6E0C - chains H and I of the 12 polymer chains in the assembly; structure by electron microscopy, 2.63 A resolution.

# Chain H
Molecule: Histone H2B type 1-J
Organism: Homo sapiens
Reference sequence: P06899 (H2B1J_HUMAN); residues 0-125 here correspond to UniProt positions 1-126 (UniProt number = residue number + 1)
Chain sequence (126 residues; each row starts with the number of its first residue; numbering starts at 0):
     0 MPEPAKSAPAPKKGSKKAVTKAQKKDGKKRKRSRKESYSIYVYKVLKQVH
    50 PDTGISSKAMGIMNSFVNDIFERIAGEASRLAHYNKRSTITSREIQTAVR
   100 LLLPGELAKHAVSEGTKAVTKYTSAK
Disordered / not traced: 0-30, 125
Swiss-Prot annotation at these positions:
  - modified residue: Pro-1 (N-acetylproline), Glu-2 (ADP-ribosyl glutamic acid), Lys-5 (N6-(2-hydroxyisobutyryl)lysine), Ser-6 (ADP-ribosylserine), Lys-11 (N6-(beta-hydroxybutyryl)lysine), Lys-12 (N6-(2-hydroxyisobutyryl)lysine), Ser-14 (Phosphoserine), Lys-15 (N6-acetyllysine), Lys-16 (N6-(beta-hydroxybutyryl)lysine), Lys-20 (N6-(2-hydroxyisobutyryl)lysine), Lys-23 (N6-(2-hydroxyisobutyryl)lysine), Lys-24 (N6-(2-hydroxyisobutyryl)lysine), Lys-34 (N6-(2-hydroxyisobutyryl)lysine), Glu-35 (PolyADP-ribosyl glutamic acid), Ser-36 (Phosphoserine), Lys-43 (N6-(2-hydroxyisobutyryl)lysine), Lys-46 (N6-(2-hydroxyisobutyryl)lysine), Lys-57 (N6,N6-dimethyllysine), Arg-79 (Dimethylated arginine), Lys-85 (N6,N6,N6-trimethyllysine) and 6 more in UniProt
  - glycosylation: Ser-112 (O-linked (GlcNAc) serine)
  - cross-link (Glycyl lysine isopeptide (Lys-Gly)): Lys-5 (interchain with G-Cter in SUMO2), Lys-20 (interchain with G-Cter in SUMO2), Lys-34 (interchain with G-Cter in ubiquitin), Lys-120 (interchain with G-Cter in ubiquitin)

# Chain I
Molecule: 147-nt DNA strand
Sequence (147 nucleotides; each row starts with the number of its first residue):
     1 ATCGGATGTATATATCTGACACGTGCCTGGAGACTAGGGAGTAATCCCCT
    51 TGGCGGTTAAAACGCGGGGGACAGCGCGTACGTGCGTTTAAGCGGTGCTA
   101 GAGCTGTCTACGACCAATTGAGCGGCCTCGGCACCGGGATTCTCGAT
Disordered / not traced: 147

# Chain H / chain I interface
Residue-residue contacts (15; chain H residue first):
  Arg-31(H) with DC104(I), phosphate contact
  Ser-32(H) with DC104(I), hydrogen bond to the phosphate
  Arg-33(H) with DT28(I), sugar contact
  Glu-35(H) with DG29(I), sugar contact
  Tyr-42(H) with DA21(I), hydrogen bond to the phosphate; DC22(I), phosphate contact
  Gly-53(H) with DA21(I), phosphate contact
  Ile-54(H) with DA21(I), hydrogen bond to the phosphate
  Ser-55(H) with DC20(I), phosphate contact
  Ser-56(H) with DC20(I), hydrogen bond to the phosphate
  Arg-86(H) with DA40(I), phosphate contact; DG41(I), salt bridge to the phosphate
  Ser-87(H) with DA40(I), hydrogen bond to the phosphate
  Thr-88(H) with DG39(I), phosphate contact; DA40(I), hydrogen bond to the phosphate
Interface residues without a listed pair, chain H (13 interface residues in all): Lys-85
Interface residues without a listed pair, chain I (10 interface residues in all): DC27

# Summary
13 residues of chain H face 10 of chain I across their interface; the contacts include 6 hydrogen bonds and 1
salt bridge. Polar contacts include Ser-32(H)/DC104(I), Tyr-42(H)/DA21(I) and Ile-54(H)/DA21(I).
Chain H is Histone H2B type 1-J (Homo sapiens) and chain I is a 147-nt DNA strand; the structure, Cryo-EM
structure of the CENP-A nucleosome (W601) in complex with a single chain antibody fragment, was determined by
electron microscopy, deposited together with 6DZT, 6E0P and 6O1D.
